PDB entry 8KD1 | electron microscopy, 3.20 A resolution | chains A and J of the 11 polymer chains in the assembly

# Chain A
Protein: Histone H3.1
Organism: Homo sapiens
UniProt: P68431 (H31_HUMAN); residues 0-135 here correspond to UniProt positions 1-136 (UniProt number = residue number + 1)
Amino-acid sequence (139 residues; numbered -3 to 135; the number before each row is that of its first residue; numbers below 1 keep their minus sign (Gly-3 is residue -3)):
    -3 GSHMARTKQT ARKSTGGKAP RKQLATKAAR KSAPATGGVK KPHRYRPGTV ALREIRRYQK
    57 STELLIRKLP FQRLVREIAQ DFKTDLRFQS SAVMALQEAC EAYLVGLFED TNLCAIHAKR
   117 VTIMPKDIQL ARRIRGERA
Unresolved in the structure: -3 to 37
Construct notes: expression tag (-3 to -1)
UniProt features mapped onto this chain:
  - modified residue: Arg2 (Asymmetric dimethylarginine), Thr3 (Phosphothreonine), Lys4 (Allysine), Gln5 (5-glutamyl dopamine), Thr6 (Phosphothreonine), Arg8 (Citrulline), Lys9 (N6,N6,N6-trimethyllysine), Ser10 (ADP-ribosylserine), Thr11 (Phosphothreonine), Lys14 (N6-(2-hydroxyisobutyryl)lysine), Arg17 (Asymmetric dimethylarginine), Lys18 (N6-(2-hydroxyisobutyryl)lysine), Lys23 (N6-(2-hydroxyisobutyryl)lysine), Arg26 (Citrulline), Lys27 (N6,N6,N6-trimethyllysine), Ser28 (ADP-ribosylserine), Lys36 (N6,N6,N6-trimethyllysine), Lys37 (N6-methyllysine), Tyr41 (Phosphotyrosine), Lys56 (N6,N6,N6-trimethyllysine) and 8 more in UniProt
  - lipidation: Lys18 (N6-decanoyllysine)

# Chain J
Molecule: 193-nt DNA strand
Organism: synthetic construct
Sequence (193 nucleotides; numbered -96 to 96; the number before each row is that of its first residue; numbers below 1 keep their minus sign (DA-96 is residue -96)):
   -96 ATCACGTAAT ATTGGCCAGC TAGGATCACA ATCCCGGTGC CGAGGCCGCT CAATTGGTCG
   -36 TAGACAGCTC TAGCACCGCT TAAACGCACG TACGGATTCC GTACGTGCGT TTAAGCGGTG
    24 CTAGAGCTGT CTACGACCAA TTGAGCGGCC TCGGCACCGG GATTGTGATC CTAGCTGGCC
    84 AATATTACGT GAT
Unresolved in the structure: -96 to -87, 87-96

# How chain A and chain J interact
Residue-residue contacts - 21 pairs, chain A then chain J:
  Arg40(A) - DG8(J)  base contact
  Arg40(A) - DG10(J)  sugar contact
  Tyr41(A) - DA-67(J)  phosphate contact
  Tyr41(A) - DA-66(J)  sugar contact
  Tyr41(A) - DG10(J)  hydrogen bond to the phosphate
  Pro43(A) - DT9(J)  sugar contact
  Gly44(A) - DG8(J)  phosphate contact
  Gly44(A) - DT9(J)  hydrogen bond to the phosphate
  Val46(A) - DT9(J)  phosphate contact
  Ala47(A) - DT9(J)  hydrogen bond to the phosphate
  Arg49(A) - DA-66(J)  hydrogen bond to the phosphate
  Arg49(A) - DT-65(J)  salt bridge to the phosphate
  Lys56(A) - DC-64(J)  salt bridge to the phosphate
  Arg63(A) - DA17(J)  phosphate contact
  Arg63(A) - DG18(J)  salt bridge to the phosphate
  Lys64(A) - DG18(J)  salt bridge to the phosphate
  Leu65(A) - DA17(J)  phosphate contact
  Leu65(A) - DG18(J)  hydrogen bond to the phosphate
  Pro66(A) - DA17(J)  phosphate contact
  Arg69(A) - DA17(J)  salt bridge to the phosphate
  Arg83(A) - DG27(J)  sugar contact
Interface residues without a listed pair, chain A (16 interface residues in all): His39, Thr45
Interface residues without a listed pair, chain J (11 interface residues in all): DA26

# Overview
The interface between chain A and chain J involves 16 residues on one side and 11 on the other; the contacts
include 5 hydrogen bonds and 5 salt bridges. Among the polar pairs are Tyr41(A)-DG10(J), Gly44(A)-DT9(J) and
Ala47(A)-DT9(J).
Here chain A is Histone H3.1 (Homo sapiens) and chain J is a 193-nt DNA strand (synthetic construct). Entry
8KD1 (Structure of nucleosome complexed with one DEK molecule) was determined by electron microscopy (same
publication as 8KE0 and 8KCY).
